Entry 7TU9 (electron microscopy, 3.00 A resolution); this record covers chains C and B of the 5 polymer chains in the assembly.

# Chain C (and B)
Molecule: Glycine receptor subunit alphaZ1
Organism: Danio rerio
Notes: chain B of this document is another copy of the same molecule, construct and numbering; everything in this record applies to it too
UniProt: O93430 (GLRA1_DANRE); residue numbers follow UniProt; this construct covers 1-444
Sequence (458 residues; each row starts with the number of its first residue):
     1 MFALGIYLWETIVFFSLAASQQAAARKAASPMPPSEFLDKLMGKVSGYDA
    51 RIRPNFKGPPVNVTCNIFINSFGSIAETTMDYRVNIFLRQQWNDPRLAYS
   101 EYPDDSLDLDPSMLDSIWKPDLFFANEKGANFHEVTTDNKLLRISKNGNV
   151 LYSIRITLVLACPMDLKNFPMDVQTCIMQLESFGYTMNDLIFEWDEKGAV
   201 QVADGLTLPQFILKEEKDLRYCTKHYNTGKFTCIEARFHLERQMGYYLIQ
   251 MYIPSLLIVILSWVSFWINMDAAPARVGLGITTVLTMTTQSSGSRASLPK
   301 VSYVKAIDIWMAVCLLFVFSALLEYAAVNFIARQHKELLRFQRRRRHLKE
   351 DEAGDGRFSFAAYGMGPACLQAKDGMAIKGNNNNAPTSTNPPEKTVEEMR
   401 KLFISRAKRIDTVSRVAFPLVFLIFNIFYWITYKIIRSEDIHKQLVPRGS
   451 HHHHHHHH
Disordered / not traced: 1-32, 337-398, 436-458
Covalently attached groups: N-acetylglucosamine (NAG) linked to Asn62
Differences from the reference sequence: expression tag (445-458)
Small-molecule neighbours:
  - PIO ([(2R)-2-octanoyloxy-3-[oxidanyl-[(1R,2R,3S,4R,5R,6S)-2,3,6-tris(oxidanyl)-4,5-diphosphonooxy-cyclohexyl]oxy-phosphoryl]oxy-propyl] octanoate): Trp267, Arg415, Val416, Pro419
  - 1,2-dimyristoyl-sn-glycero-3-phosphocholine (PX4), molecule 1: Ile260, Val264, Trp267
  - 1,2-dimyristoyl-sn-glycero-3-phosphocholine (PX4), molecule 2: Phe317, Ser320, Ile410, Val413, Ser414, Ala417, Phe418, Val421
  - 1,2-dimyristoyl-sn-glycero-3-phosphocholine (PX4), molecule 3: Ala326, Ala327, Phe330, Ile331
  - strychnine (SY9), molecule 1: Phe68, Phe87, Arg89, Leu141, Arg143, Leu151, Ser153
  - strychnine (SY9), molecule 2: Phe183, Gly184, Tyr226, Thr228, Phe231
UniProt features mapped onto this chain:
  - binding site (glycine): Arg89, Ser153, Thr228
  - binding site (Zn(2+)): Glu216, Asp218, His239
  - binding site (strychnine): Tyr226 to Phe231
  - site: Leu285 (Important for obstruction of the ion pore in the closed conformation)
  - glycosylation: Asn62 (N-linked (GlcNAc...) asparagine)
From the paper describing this entry:
  - binding site for strychnine: Phe87, Arg89, Phe231
  - post-translational modification sites: Asn62

# How chain C and chain B interact
Residue-residue contacts - 68 pairs, chain C then chain B:
  Asp49(C) - Ser35(B)
  Arg51(C) - Ser35(B)  hydrogen bond
  Arg51(C) - Asp110(B)
  Met80(C) - Thr207(B)
  Met80(C) - Pro209(B)
  Asp121(C) - Thr137(B)
  Leu122(C) - Thr136(B)  hydrogen bond (backbone-side chain)
  Phe123(C) - Val135(B)  hydrophobic
  Phe123(C) - Asn139(B)
  Phe123(C) - Arg155(B)
  Phe124(C) - Val135(B)  hydrophobic
  Phe124(C) - Arg155(B)
  Ala125(C) - Arg155(B)
  Glu127(C) - His133(B)  salt bridge
  Glu127(C) - Arg155(B)  salt bridge
  Lys128(C) - Ser71(B)
  Ala130(C) - Val135(B)  hydrophobic
  Phe132(C) - Glu134(B)
  Phe132(C) - Val135(B)
  Pro163(C) - Gly205(B)
  Pro163(C) - Thr207(B)
  Phe183(C) - Phe87(B)  hydrophobic
  Phe183(C) - Asn139(B)
  Phe183(C) - Lys140(B)
  Phe183(C) - Leu141(B)  hydrophobic
  Gly184(C) - Leu141(B)
  Val277(C) - Ala275(B)
  Ile281(C) - Leu279(B)  hydrophobic
  Ile281(C) - Thr282(B)
  Thr282(C) - Thr282(B)
  Leu285(C) - Leu285(B)  hydrophobic
  Leu285(C) - Thr286(B)
  Leu285(C) - Thr289(B)
  Thr288(C) - Thr286(B)
  Thr288(C) - Gln290(B)
  Ser291(C) - Gln250(B)  hydrogen bond
  Ser292(C) - Gly293(B)
  Arg295(C) - Gln250(B)  hydrogen bond
  Arg295(C) - Gln290(B)  hydrogen bond
  Arg295(C) - Ser294(B)
  Arg295(C) - Ser297(B)
  Lys300(C) - Pro209(B)
  Lys300(C) - Gln210(B)
  Lys300(C) - Ser297(B)  hydrogen bond (side chain-backbone)
  Val301(C) - Pro209(B)
  Val301(C) - Gln210(B)
  Val301(C) - Tyr246(B)
  Ser302(C) - Pro209(B)  hydrogen bond (backbone-backbone)
  Ser302(C) - Gln210(B)  hydrogen bond (backbone-side chain)
  Ser302(C) - Gln243(B)  hydrogen bond (side chain-backbone)
  Ser302(C) - Gly245(B)
  Ser302(C) - Tyr246(B)  hydrogen bond (backbone-backbone)
  Ser302(C) - Tyr247(B)
  Tyr303(C) - Gln243(B)
  Tyr303(C) - Tyr246(B)
  Val304(C) - Gly245(B)
  Asp308(C) - Tyr246(B)
  Asp308(C) - Gln250(B)  hydrogen bond
  Leu316(C) - Leu257(B)  hydrophobic
  Phe319(C) - Leu257(B)
  Phe319(C) - Leu261(B)  hydrophobic
  Leu322(C) - Leu261(B)  hydrophobic
  Leu323(C) - Val264(B)  hydrophobic
  Ala326(C) - Val264(B)  hydrophobic
  Asn329(C) - Ile268(B)
  Phe330(C) - Trp267(B)
  Arg333(C) - Trp267(B)  hydrogen bond (side chain-backbone)
  Arg333(C) - Asn269(B)
Interface residues without a listed pair, chain C (51 interface residues in all): Ile52, Phe56, Lys57, Glu77, Thr78, Thr79, Leu158, Met164, Ala273, Pro274, Val284, Thr289, Ala312, Leu315
Interface residues without a listed pair, chain B (52 interface residues in all): Pro34, Ser74, Arg83, Asn85, Asp104, Ser153, Leu208, Arg242, Met244, Ile249, Pro254, Ile260, Pro274, Leu298

# Summary
51 residues of chain C face 52 of chain B across their interface, with 12 hydrogen bonds and 2 salt bridges.
Polar contacts include Glu127(C)-His133(B), Glu127(C)-Arg155(B) and Arg51(C)-Ser35(B). From the paper: a
binding site for strychnine at Phe87(C), Arg89(C) and Phe231(C); a modification site at Asn62(C).
Both chains are Glycine receptor subunit alphaZ1 (Danio rerio). Entry 7TU9 (Alpha1/BetaB Heteromeric Glycine
Receptor in Strychnine-Bound State) was determined by electron microscopy (same publication as 7TVI and 8FE1).
